8YO7 - chains A and B of the 8 polymer chains in the assembly; structure by electron microscopy, 3.16 A resolution.

Chain A (and B):
Name: DNA topoisomerase medium subunit
Organism: Escherichia phage T4
Notes: EC 5.6.2.2; chain B of this document is another copy of the same molecule, construct and numbering; everything in this record applies to it too
UniProt: P07065 (TOP5_BPT4); residue numbers follow UniProt; this construct covers 1-442
Amino-acid sequence (452 residues; numbered 1 to 452; the number before each row is that of its first residue):
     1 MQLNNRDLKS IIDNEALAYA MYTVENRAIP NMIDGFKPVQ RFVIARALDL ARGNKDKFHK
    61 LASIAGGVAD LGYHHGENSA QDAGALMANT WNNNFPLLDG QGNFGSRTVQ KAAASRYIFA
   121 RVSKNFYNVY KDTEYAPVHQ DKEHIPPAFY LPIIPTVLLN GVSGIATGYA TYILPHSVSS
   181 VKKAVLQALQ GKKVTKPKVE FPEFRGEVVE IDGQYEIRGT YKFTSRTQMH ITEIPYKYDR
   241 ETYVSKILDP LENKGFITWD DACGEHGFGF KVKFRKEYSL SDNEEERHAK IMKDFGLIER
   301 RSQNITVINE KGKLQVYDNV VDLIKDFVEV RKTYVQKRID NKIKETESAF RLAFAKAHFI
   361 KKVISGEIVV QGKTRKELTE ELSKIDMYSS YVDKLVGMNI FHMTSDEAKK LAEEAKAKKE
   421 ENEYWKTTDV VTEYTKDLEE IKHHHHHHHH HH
Unresolved in the structure: 443-452
Sequence notes: expression tag (443-452)
Curated features (UniProtKB/Swiss-Prot):
  - active site: Y117 (O-(5'-phospho-DNA)-tyrosine intermediate)

Interface between chain A and chain B:
Pairs across the interface (30; chain A residue first):
  I364(A) - Q371(B)
  V370(A) - M403(B)  hydrophobic
  Q371(A) - I364(B)
  G372(A) - S405(B)
  K373(A) - T404(B)
  K373(A) - S405(B)  hydrogen bond (backbone-side chain)
  K373(A) - D406(B)
  T374(A) - T404(B)
  T374(A) - D406(B)
  R375(A) - F401(B)
  R375(A) - E407(B)
  V396(A) - I400(B)
  V396(A) - F401(B)
  M398(A) - N399(B)
  M398(A) - I400(B)  hydrogen bond (backbone-backbone)
  N399(A) - G397(B)  hydrogen bond (side chain-backbone)
  N399(A) - M398(B)  hydrogen bond (side chain-backbone)
  N399(A) - N399(B)
  I400(A) - V396(B)
  I400(A) - M398(B)
  F401(A) - R375(B)
  F401(A) - L378(B)  hydrophobic
  F401(A) - D393(B)
  F401(A) - V396(B)
  F401(A) - G397(B)
  T404(A) - K373(B)
  T404(A) - T374(B)
  S405(A) - K373(B)  hydrogen bond (side chain-backbone)
  S405(A) - T374(B)
  D406(A) - T374(B)  hydrogen bond
Also at the interface, not in a pair above, chain A (20 interface residues in all): K60, E77, G397, M403, E407
Also at the interface, not in a pair above, chain B (23 interface residues in all): K60, G66, E77, G372, V392

Overview:
The interface between chain A and chain B involves 20 residues on one side and 23 on the other, with 6
hydrogen bonds. Polar pairs include K373(A)-S405(B), N399(A)-G397(B) and N399(A)-M398(B). From UniProt:
active-site residue Y117(A) on chain A.
Both chains are DNA topoisomerase medium subunit (Escherichia phage T4). Entry 8YO7 (structure of phage T6
topoisomerase II central domain bound with DNA and m-AMSA) was determined by electron microscopy, deposited
together with 8YLU, 8YO3, 8YO4, 8YO5, 8YOD and 8YON.
